PDB entry 7WTM | electron microscopy, 3.50 A resolution | chains C2 and SL of the 17 polymer chains in the assembly

Chain C2:
Molecule: 18S rRNA
Source organism: Saccharomyces cerevisiae
Sequence (1800 nucleotides; each row starts with the number of its first residue):
     1 UAUCUGGUUGAUCCUGCCAGUAGUCAUAUGCUUGUCUCAAAGAUUAAGCC
    51 AUGCAUGUCUAAGUAUAAGCAAUUUAUACAGUGAAACUGCGAAUGGCUCA
   101 UUAAAUCAGUUAUCGUUUAUUUGAUAGUUCCUUUACUACAUGGUAUAACU
   151 GUGGUAAUUCUAGAGCUAAUACAUGCUUAAAAUCUCGACCCUUUGGAAGA
   201 GAUGUAUUUAUUAGAUAAAAAAUCAAUGUCUUCGGACUCUUUGAUGAUUC
   251 AUAAUAACUUUUCGAAUCGCAUGGCCUUGUGCUGGCGAUGGUUCAUUCAA
   301 AUUUCUGCCCUAUCAACUUUCGAUGGUAGGAUAGUGGCCUACCAUGGUUU
   351 CAACGGGUAACGGGGAAUAAGGGUUCGAUUCCGGAGAGGGAGCCUGAGAA
   401 ACGGCUACCACAUCCAAGGAAGGCAGCAGGCGCGCAAAUUACCCAAUCCU
   451 AAUUCAGGGAGGUAGUGACAAUAAAUAACGAUACAGGGCCCAUUCGGGUC
   501 UUGUAAUUGGAAUGAGUACAAUGUAAAUACCUUAACGAGGAACAAUUGGA
   551 GGGCAAGUCUGGUGCCAGCAGCCGCGGUAAUUCCAGCUCCAAUAGCGUAU
   601 AUUAAAGUUGUUGCAGUUAAAAAGCUCGUAGUUGAACUUUGGGCCCGGUU
   651 GGCCGGUCCGAUUUUUUCGUGUACUGGAUUUCCAACGGGGCCUUUCCUUC
   701 UGGCUAACCUUGAGUCCUUGUGGCUCUUGGCGAACCAGGACUUUUACUUU
   751 GAAAAAAUUAGAGUGUUCAAAGCAGGCGUAUUGCUCGAAUAUAUUAGCAU
   801 GGAAUAAUAGAAUAGGACGUUUGGUUCUAUUUUGUUGGUUUCUAGGACCA
   851 UCGUAAUGAUUAAUAGGGACGGUCGGGGGCAUCAGUAUUCAAUUGUCAGA
   901 GGUGAAAUUCUUGGAUUUAUUGAAGACUAACUACUGCGAAAGCAUUUGCC
   951 AAGGACGUUUUCAUUAAUCAAGAACGAAAGUUAGGGGAUCGAAGAUGAUC
  1001 AGAUACCGUCGUAGUCUUAACCAUAAACUAUGCCGACUAGGGAUCGGGUG
  1051 GUGUUUUUUUAAUGACCCACUCGGCACCUUACGAGAAAUCAAAGUCUUUG
  1101 GGUUCUGGGGGGAGUAUGGUCGCAAGGCUGAAACUUAAAGGAAUUGACGG
  1151 AAGGGCACCACCAGGAGUGGAGCCUGCGGCUUAAUUUGACUCAACACGGG
  1201 GAAACUCACCAGGUCCAGACACAAUAAGGAUUGACAGAUUGAGAGCUCUU
  1251 UCUUGAUUUUGUGGGUGGUGGUGCAUGGCCGUUCUUAGUUGGUGGAGUGA
  1301 UUUGUCUGCUUAAUUGCGAUAACGAACGAGACCUUAACCUACUAAAUAGU
  1351 GGUGCUAGCAUUUGCUGGUUAUCCACUUCUUAGAGGGACUAUCGGUUUCA
  1401 AGCCGAUGGAAGUUUGAGGCAAUAACAGGUCUGUGAUGCCCUUAGACGUU
  1451 CUGGGCCGCACGCGCGCUACACUGACGGAGCCAGCGAGUCUAACCUUGGC
  1501 CGAGAGGUCUUGGUAAUCUUGUGAAACUCCGUCGUGCUGGGGAUAGAGCA
  1551 UUGUAAUUAUUGCUCUUCAACGAGGAAUUCCUAGUAAGCGCAAGUCAUCA
  1601 GCUUGCGUUGAUUACGUCCCUGCCCUUUGUACACACCGCCCGUCGCUAGU
  1651 ACCGAUUGAAUGGCUUAGUGAGGCCUCAGGAUCUGCUUAGAGAAGGGGGC
  1701 AACUCCAUCUCAGAGCGGAGAAUUUGGACAAACUUGGUCAUUUAGAGGAA
  1751 CUAAAAGUCGUAACAAGGUUUCCGUAGGUGAACCUGCGGAAGGAUCAUUA
Not modelled in the structure: 73-75, 133-135, 489-498, 651-683, 707-732, 1147-1765

Chain SL:
Name: 40S ribosomal protein S11-A
Source organism: Saccharomyces cerevisiae
Reference sequence: P0CX47 (RS11A_YEAST); residue numbers follow UniProt; this construct covers 1-156
Amino-acid sequence (156 residues; each row starts with the number of its first residue):
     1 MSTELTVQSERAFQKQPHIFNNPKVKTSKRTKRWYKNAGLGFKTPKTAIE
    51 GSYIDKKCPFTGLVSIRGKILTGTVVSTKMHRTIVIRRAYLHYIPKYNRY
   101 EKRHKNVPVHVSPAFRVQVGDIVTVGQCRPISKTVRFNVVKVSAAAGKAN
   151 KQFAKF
Not modelled in the structure: 1, 148-156
UniProt features mapped onto this chain:
  - modified residue: Ser2 (N-acetylserine)
  - cross-link (Glycyl lysine isopeptide (Lys-Gly)): Lys15 (interchain with G-Cter in ubiquitin), Lys46 (interchain with G-Cter in ubiquitin), Lys56 (interchain with G-Cter in ubiquitin), Lys57 (interchain with G-Cter in ubiquitin), Lys79 (interchain with G-Cter in ubiquitin), Lys96 (interchain with G-Cter in ubiquitin), Lys105 (interchain with G-Cter in ubiquitin), Lys133 (interchain with G-Cter in ubiquitin), Lys141 (interchain with G-Cter in ubiquitin), Lys148 (interchain with G-Cter in ubiquitin)

Interface between chain C2 and chain SL:
Residue-residue contacts (91):
  U111(C2) - Lys69(SL)  sugar contact
  A112(C2) - Arg67(SL)  hydrogen bond to the sugar
  C114(C2) - Ser65(SL)  hydrogen bond to the base
  C114(C2) - Arg67(SL)  sugar contact
  G115(C2) - Arg67(SL)  salt bridge to the phosphate
  G115(C2) - Arg129(SL)  salt bridge to the phosphate
  G115(C2) - Pro130(SL)  base contact
  A210(C2) - His18(SL)  salt bridge to the phosphate
  U211(C2) - His18(SL)  phosphate contact
  U211(C2) - Phe20(SL)  sugar contact
  G246(C2) - Ala38(SL)  hydrogen bond to the base
  G246(C2) - Gly39(SL)  sugar contact
  G246(C2) - Leu40(SL)  hydrogen bond to the sugar
  G246(C2) - Ile66(SL)  hydrogen bond to the base
  A247(C2) - Asn37(SL)  hydrogen bond to the sugar
  A247(C2) - Ala38(SL)  sugar contact
  A247(C2) - Gly39(SL)  sugar contact
  U248(C2) - Trp34(SL)  phosphate contact
  U248(C2) - Lys36(SL)  sugar contact
  U249(C2) - Pro17(SL)  hydrogen bond to the base
  U249(C2) - His18(SL)  base contact
  U249(C2) - Ile19(SL)  base contact
  U249(C2) - Trp34(SL)  hydrogen bond to the phosphate
  U249(C2) - Leu63(SL)  base contact
  U303(C2) - Gln127(SL)  sugar contact
  U303(C2) - Arg136(SL)  phosphate contact
  U304(C2) - Lys69(SL)  base contact
  U304(C2) - Gln127(SL)  hydrogen bond to the sugar
  U304(C2) - Arg136(SL)  salt bridge to the phosphate
  U304(C2) - Phe137(SL)  sugar contact
  C305(C2) - Arg88(SL)  hydrogen bond to the phosphate
  U306(C2) - Arg88(SL)  salt bridge to the phosphate
  U306(C2) - Tyr90(SL)  phosphate contact
  U306(C2) - Lys105(SL)  salt bridge to the phosphate
  G307(C2) - Tyr90(SL)  hydrogen bond to the phosphate
  G307(C2) - His92(SL)  sugar contact
  G307(C2) - Arg103(SL)  salt bridge to the phosphate
  G307(C2) - Lys105(SL)  salt bridge to the phosphate
  C308(C2) - Arg103(SL)  salt bridge to the phosphate
  U324(C2) - Met80(SL)  hydrogen bond to the sugar
  U324(C2) - Lys133(SL)  salt bridge to the phosphate
  U324(C2) - Thr134(SL)  hydrogen bond to the phosphate
  G325(C2) - Met80(SL)  sugar contact
  G325(C2) - His81(SL)  hydrogen bond to the sugar
  G325(C2) - Thr83(SL)  hydrogen bond to the phosphate
  G325(C2) - Ser132(SL)  hydrogen bond to the phosphate
  G325(C2) - Thr134(SL)  hydrogen bond to the phosphate
  G325(C2) - Val135(SL)  phosphate contact
  G326(C2) - Glu10(SL)  base contact
  G326(C2) - Lys57(SL)  salt bridge to the phosphate
  G326(C2) - His81(SL)  sugar contact
  G326(C2) - Ser132(SL)  hydrogen bond to the phosphate
  U327(C2) - Glu10(SL)  sugar contact
  U327(C2) - Gln14(SL)  sugar contact
  U327(C2) - Lys56(SL)  phosphate contact
  U327(C2) - Lys57(SL)  salt bridge to the phosphate
  A328(C2) - Ala12(SL)  sugar contact
  A328(C2) - Lys56(SL)  salt bridge to the phosphate
  U335(C2) - Arg129(SL)  sugar contact
  U335(C2) - Pro130(SL)  hydrogen bond to the sugar
  G336(C2) - Pro130(SL)  sugar contact
  G336(C2) - Ile131(SL)  sugar contact
  G336(C2) - Ser132(SL)  phosphate contact
  G336(C2) - Lys133(SL)  hydrogen bond to the sugar
  G337(C2) - Lys133(SL)  phosphate contact
  C338(C2) - Lys133(SL)  salt bridge to the phosphate
  G346(C2) - Lys79(SL)  sugar contact
  G346(C2) - Met80(SL)  hydrogen bond to the sugar
  G347(C2) - Ser77(SL)  hydrogen bond to the phosphate
  G347(C2) - Lys79(SL)  salt bridge to the phosphate
  G347(C2) - Met80(SL)  sugar contact
  U348(C2) - Val85(SL)  phosphate contact
  U348(C2) - Asn106(SL)  hydrogen bond to the phosphate
  U349(C2) - His104(SL)  salt bridge to the phosphate
  U349(C2) - Asn106(SL)  phosphate contact
  U350(C2) - His104(SL)  salt bridge to the phosphate
  C351(C2) - Arg87(SL)  hydrogen bond to the base
  C351(C2) - Lys102(SL)  base contact
  C351(C2) - Arg103(SL)  base contact
  C351(C2) - His104(SL)  hydrogen bond to the base
  G373(C2) - Pro95(SL)  phosphate contact
  G373(C2) - Lys96(SL)  hydrogen bond to the phosphate
  U374(C2) - Lys96(SL)  salt bridge to the phosphate
  G610(C2) - Lys96(SL)  salt bridge to the phosphate
  U611(C2) - Lys96(SL)  hydrogen bond to the base
  U611(C2) - Tyr97(SL)  sugar contact
  U611(C2) - Arg99(SL)  hydrogen bond to the sugar
  U632(C2) - Lys102(SL)  salt bridge to the phosphate
  U795(C2) - His92(SL)  sugar contact
  G797(C2) - Lys69(SL)  hydrogen bond to the sugar
  G838(C2) - Thr27(SL)  hydrogen bond to the phosphate
Also at the interface, not in a pair above, chain C2 (46 interface residues in all): U110, U113, U212, G372, C747, G837, A847
Also at the interface, not in a pair above, chain SL (60 interface residues in all): Gln16, Ser28, Lys46, Gly62, Gly68, Leu71, Arg82, Tyr100, Val107, His110

Summary:
46 residues of chain C2 and 60 residues of chain SL are in contact; the contacts include 30 hydrogen bonds and
20 salt bridges. Among the polar pairs are C114(C2)-Ser65(SL), G246(C2)-Ala38(SL) and G246(C2)-Ile66(SL).
Chain C2 is 18S rRNA and chain SL is 40S ribosomal protein S11-A, both from Saccharomyces cerevisiae; the
structure, Cryo-EM structure of a yeast pre-40S ribosomal subunit - State Dis-E, was determined by electron
microscopy (same publication as 7WTL).
